PDB entry 8TXU | electron microscopy, 3.22 A resolution | chains B and H of the 12 polymer chains in the assembly

== Chain B ==
Protein: Hemagglutinin HA2
Source organism: Influenza A virus
UniProtKB: A0A5B8WKM0 (A0A5B8WKM0_9INFA); residues 1-179 here correspond to UniProt positions 346-524 (UniProt number = residue number + 345)
Amino-acid sequence (232 residues; numbered 1 to 232; the number before each row is that of its first residue):
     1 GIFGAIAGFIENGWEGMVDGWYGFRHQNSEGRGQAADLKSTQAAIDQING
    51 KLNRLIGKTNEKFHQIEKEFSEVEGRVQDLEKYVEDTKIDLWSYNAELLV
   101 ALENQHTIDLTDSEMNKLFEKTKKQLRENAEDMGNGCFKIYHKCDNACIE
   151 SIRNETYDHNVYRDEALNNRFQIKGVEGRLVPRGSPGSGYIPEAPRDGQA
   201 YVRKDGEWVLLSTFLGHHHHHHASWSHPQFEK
Unresolved in the structure: 169-232
Differences from the reference sequence: conflict G178 (Leu523 in A0A5B8WKM0); expression tag (180-232)
Cystine bridges: C144-C148
Covalent attachments: N-acetylglucosamine (NAG) linked to N154

== Chain H ==
Protein: Fab 3864-10 Heavy Chain
Source organism: Mus musculus
Notes: antibody fragment or engineered binder
Amino-acid sequence (231 residues; numbered 1 to 231; the number before each row is that of its first residue):
     1 QVQLQQSGAELVMPGASVKLSCKASGYTFISYWMHWVKQRPGQGLEWIGE
    51 IDPSDSYTNYNQKFKGKARLTVDKSSSTAYMQLSSLTSEDSAVYYCARGY
   101 YGSSGYFDVWGTGTTVTVSSASTTPPSVYPLAPGSAAQTNSMVTLGCLVK
   151 GYFPEPVTVTWNSGSLSSGVHTFPAVLQSDLYTLSSSVTVPSSTWPSETV
   201 TCNVAHPASSTKVDKKIVPRDCDKGLEVLFQ
Unresolved in the structure: 122-231
Cystine bridges: C22-C96

== Interface between chain B and chain H ==
Contacting residue pairs (24; chain B residue first):
  W14(B) with Y101(H)
  E15(B) with S31(H); Y32(H)
  G16(B) with S31(H); Y32(H); Y100(H)
  V18(B) with Y32(H); Y106(H)
  D19(B) with Y100(H), hydrogen bond
  R25(B) with Y101(H)
  E30(B) with S103(H), hydrogen bond (backbone-side chain)
  G31(B) with S103(H)
  R32(B) with W33(H); D52(H), salt bridge; Y57(H); Y101(H); G102(H); S103(H), hydrogen bond (backbone-backbone)
  G33(B) with Y101(H); G102(H); S103(H)
  Q34(B) with Y100(H); Y101(H); S104(H)
Other interface residues (no listed pair), chain B (13 interface residues in all): A35, A36
Other interface residues (no listed pair), chain H (14 interface residues in all): I30, D55, N59

== In short ==
Chain B and chain H form an interface of 13 and 14 residues respectively; the contacts include 3 hydrogen
bonds and 1 salt bridge. Polar pairs include R32(B)-D52(H), D19(B)-Y100(H) and E30(B)-S103(H).
N-acetylglucosamine is covalently linked to N154(B).
Here chain B is Hemagglutinin HA2 (Influenza A virus) and chain H is Fab 3864-10 Heavy Chain (Mus musculus).
Entry 8TXU (Fab 3864-10 in complex with influenza HA H3-SING16) was determined by electron microscopy together
with 9E69, 9EI9 and 8TX3 from the same study.
